5OL2 - chains B and C of the 3 polymer chains in the assembly; structure by X-ray diffraction, 3.10 A resolution.

[Chain B]
Molecule: Electron transfer flavoprotein small subunit
Source organism: Clostridioides difficile
UniProt: A0A031WJM1 (A0A031WJM1_CLODI); residues 6-265 here correspond to UniProt positions 1-260 (UniProt number = residue number - 5)
Sequence (260 residues; row label = number of the first residue in the row):
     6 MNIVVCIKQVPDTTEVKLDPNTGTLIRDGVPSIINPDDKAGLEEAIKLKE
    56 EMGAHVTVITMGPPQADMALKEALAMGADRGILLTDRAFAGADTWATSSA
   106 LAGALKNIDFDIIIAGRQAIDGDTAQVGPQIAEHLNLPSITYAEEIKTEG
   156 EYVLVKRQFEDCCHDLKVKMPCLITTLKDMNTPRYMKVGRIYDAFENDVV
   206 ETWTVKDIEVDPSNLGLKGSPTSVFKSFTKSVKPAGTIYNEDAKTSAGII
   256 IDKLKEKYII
Small-molecule neighbours: FAD (flavin-adenine dinucleotide): Cys11, Ile12, Lys13, Asn40, Asp43, Ile64, Thr65, Met66, Ala97, Asp98, Thr99, Thr102, Leu106, Ala120, Gly121, Arg122, Gln123, Ala124, Asp126, Gly127, Asp128, Thr129, Ala130, Gln131, Val132, Gly133, Thr227, Val229
Reported in the primary citation:
  - binding site for flavin-adenine dinucleotide: Thr227
  - mutagenesis - T18E, I125D, I125F, E165A, E165D, V237N: decreased catalytic activity
  - mutagenesis - F233D: increased catalytic activity
  - conformationally variable residues (loop rearrangement): Phe233

[Chain C]
Molecule: Acyl-CoA dehydrogenase
Source organism: Clostridioides difficile
Notes: EC 1.3.8.1, 1.3.99.-
UniProt: A0A031WJ47 (A0A031WJ47_CLODI); residue numbers follow UniProt; this construct covers 1-378
Sequence (378 residues; each row starts with the number of its first residue):
     1 MDLNSKKYQMLKELYVSFAENEVKPLATELDEEERFPYETVEKMAKAGMM
    51 GIPYPKEYGGEGGDTVGYIMAVEELSRVCGTTGVILSAHTSLGSWPIYQY
   101 GNEEQKQKFLRPLASGEKLGAFGLTEPNAGTDASGQQTTAVLDGDEYILN
   151 GSKIFITNAIAGDIYVVMAMTDKSKGNKGISAFIVEKGTPGFSFGVKEKK
   201 MGIRGSATSELIFEDCRIPKENLLGKEGQGFKIAMSTLDGGRIGIAAQAL
   251 GLAQGALDETVKYVKERVQFGRPLSKFQNTQFQLADMEVKVQAARHLVYQ
   301 AAINKDLGKPYGVEAAMAKLFAAETAMEVTTKAVQLHGGYGYTRDYPVER
   351 MMRDAKITEIYEGTSEVQRMVISGKLLK
Metal / ion sites: Ca2+: Glu29, Glu33
Small-molecule neighbours:
  - coenzyme A persulfide (COS): Leu92, Leu124, Thr125, Gly130, Thr131, Asp132, Ala133, Ser134, Asn177, Phe231, Met235, Leu238, Arg242, Glu362, Gly363, Val367, Met370
  - FAD (flavin-adenine dinucleotide), molecule 1: Phe122, Gly123, Leu124, Thr125, Gly130, Thr131, Phe155, Ile156, Thr157, Lys200, Thr208, Ile357, Ile360, Tyr361, Glu362, Gly363, Thr364, Glu366
  - FAD, molecule 2: Tyr340, Thr343, Asp345, Tyr346
Reported in the primary citation:
  - binding site for flavin-adenine dinucleotide: Phe155, Glu198, Tyr340, Thr343, Tyr346

[How chain B and chain C interact]
Residue-residue contacts - 32 pairs, chain B then chain C:
  Met73(B) - Met10(C)
  Lys76(B) - Met10(C)
  Glu77(B) - Met10(C)
  Glu77(B) - Glu13(C)
  Tyr190(B) - Leu14(C)  hydrophobic
  Tyr190(B) - Ser17(C)
  Tyr190(B) - Phe18(C)  hydrophobic
  Tyr190(B) - Asn21(C)
  Tyr190(B) - Glu22(C)  hydrogen bond
  Met191(B) - Met10(C)  hydrophobic
  Met191(B) - Leu14(C)
  Met191(B) - Ala47(C)
  Lys192(B) - Lys46(C)
  Lys192(B) - Ala47(C)
  Val193(B) - Leu11(C)  hydrophobic
  Val193(B) - Leu14(C)  hydrophobic
  Val193(B) - Tyr15(C)
  Val193(B) - Ala47(C)
  Val193(B) - Gly48(C)
  Val193(B) - Met49(C)
  Val193(B) - Glu61(C)
  Gly194(B) - Glu61(C)
  Ile196(B) - Met10(C)  hydrophobic
  Tyr197(B) - Lys7(C)
  Tyr197(B) - Leu11(C)  hydrophobic
  Tyr197(B) - Gly63(C)
  Tyr197(B) - Asp64(C)  hydrogen bond
  Tyr197(B) - Gly67(C)  hydrogen bond (side chain-backbone)
  Asp198(B) - Lys56(C)  salt bridge
  Phe200(B) - Lys6(C)
  Phe200(B) - Lys7(C)
  Phe200(B) - Met10(C)  hydrophobic
Also at the interface, not in a pair above, chain B (13 interface residues in all): Glu201
Also at the interface, not in a pair above, chain C (24 interface residues in all): Tyr8, Gln9, Ile52, Gly62

[In short]
The interface between chain B and chain C involves 13 residues on one side and 24 on the other, with 3
hydrogen bonds and 1 salt bridge. Polar pairs include Asp198(B)-Lys56(C), Tyr190(B)-Glu22(C) and
Tyr197(B)-Asp64(C). The paper reports a binding site for flavin-adenine dinucleotide at Thr227(B) and
Phe155(C) among others; T18E, I125D and I125F of chain B, among others, reduce catalytic activity; 7
substitutions were tested in all.
Here chain B is Electron transfer flavoprotein small subunit and chain C is Acyl-CoA dehydrogenase, both from
Clostridioides difficile. Entry 5OL2 (The electron transferring flavoprotein/butyryl-CoA dehydrogenase complex
from Clostridium difficile) was determined by X-ray diffraction.
